3TGU - chains D and H of the 20 polymer chains in the assembly; structure by X-ray diffraction, 2.70 A resolution.

== Chain D ==
Name: Mitochondrial cytochrome c1, heme protein
From: Gallus gallus
Notes: EC 1.10.2.2
UniProtKB: D0VX26 (D0VX26_CHICK); residue numbers follow UniProt; this construct covers 1-241
Sequence (241 residues; each row starts with the number of its first residue):
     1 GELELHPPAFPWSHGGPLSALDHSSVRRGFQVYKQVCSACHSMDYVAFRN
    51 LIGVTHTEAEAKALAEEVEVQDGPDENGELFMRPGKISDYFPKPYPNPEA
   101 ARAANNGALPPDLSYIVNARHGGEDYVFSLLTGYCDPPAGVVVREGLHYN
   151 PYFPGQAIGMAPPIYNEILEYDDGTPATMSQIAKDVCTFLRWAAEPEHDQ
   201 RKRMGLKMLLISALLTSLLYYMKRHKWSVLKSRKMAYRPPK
Covalent attachments: heme c (HEC) linked to C37, C40

== Chain H ==
Name: Mitochondrial ubiquinol-cytochrome c reductase 11 kda protein, complex iii subunit viii
From: Gallus gallus
Notes: EC 1.10.2.2
UniProtKB: D0VX28 (D0VX28_CHICK); residues 2-78 here correspond to UniProt positions 1-77 (UniProt number = residue number - 1)
Sequence (77 residues; row label = number of the first residue in the row):
     2 LRGSGEEEEEELVDPLTTIREHCEQTEKCVKARERLELCDARVSSRSHTE
    52 EQCTEELFDFLHARDHCVAHKLFNKLK
Not modelled in the structure: 2-8
Disulfides: C24-C68, C40-C54

== Chain D / chain H interface ==
Residue-residue contacts - 46 pairs, chain D then chain H:
  L3(D) with F59(H)
  E4(D) with F59(H)
  L5(D) with F59(H); L62(H), hydrophobic
  P8(D) with D66(H)
  F10(D) with A70(H), hydrophobic; F74(H), hydrophobic
  P11(D) with A70(H); F74(H)
  W12(D) with F74(H), hydrophobic
  D22(D) with K78(H)
  R28(D) with K78(H), hydrogen bond (side chain-backbone)
  F128(D) with L73(H), hydrophobic; F74(H), hydrophobic
  T132(D) with R21(H), hydrogen bond (backbone-side chain)
  P138(D) with C54(H); T55(H); L58(H)
  A139(D) with D41(H), hydrogen bond (backbone-side chain); V44(H), hydrophobic; Q53(H); C54(H), hydrogen bond (backbone-backbone)
  G140(D) with Q53(H), hydrogen bond (backbone-side chain)
  V141(D) with T55(H)
  P151(D) with F59(H), hydrophobic; L62(H), hydrophobic
  Y152(D) with D66(H), hydrogen bond
  Q156(D) with F59(H)
  N166(D) with D15(H)
  E167(D) with L13(H)
  G174(D) with K78(H)
  T175(D) with K78(H)
  T178(D) with L13(H); V14(H); D15(H), hydrogen bond; P16(H)
  M179(D) with D15(H)
  S180(D) with D15(H), hydrogen bond; L17(H); L73(H); L77(H)
  Q181(D) with L77(H); K78(H), hydrogen bond (side chain-backbone)
  K184(D) with F74(H); K78(H), hydrogen bond (side chain-backbone)
  D185(D) with K78(H)
Interface residues without a listed pair, chain D (32 interface residues in all): H6, A9, Y149, P176
Interface residues without a listed pair, chain H (25 interface residues in all): S45, E52, E56, H63, H67

== In short ==
Chain D and chain H form an interface of 32 and 25 residues respectively, with 10 hydrogen bonds. Polar
contacts include R28(D)-K78(H), T132(D)-R21(H) and A139(D)-D41(H).
Chain D is Mitochondrial cytochrome c1, heme protein and chain H is Mitochondrial ubiquinol-cytochrome c
reductase 11 kda protein, complex iii subunit viii, both from Gallus gallus; the structure, Cytochrome bc1
complex from chicken with pfvs-designed moa inhibitor bound, was determined by X-ray diffraction.
